Entry 2OI7 (X-ray diffraction, 2.54 A resolution); this record covers chain A.

[Chain A]
Name: Bifunctional protein glmU
Source organism: Escherichia coli
Notes: EC 2.7.7.23, 2.3.1.157; fragment: GlmU
Reference sequence: P0ACC7 (GLMU_ECOLI); residue numbers follow UniProt; this construct covers 1-456
Sequence (456 residues; row label = number of the first residue in the row):
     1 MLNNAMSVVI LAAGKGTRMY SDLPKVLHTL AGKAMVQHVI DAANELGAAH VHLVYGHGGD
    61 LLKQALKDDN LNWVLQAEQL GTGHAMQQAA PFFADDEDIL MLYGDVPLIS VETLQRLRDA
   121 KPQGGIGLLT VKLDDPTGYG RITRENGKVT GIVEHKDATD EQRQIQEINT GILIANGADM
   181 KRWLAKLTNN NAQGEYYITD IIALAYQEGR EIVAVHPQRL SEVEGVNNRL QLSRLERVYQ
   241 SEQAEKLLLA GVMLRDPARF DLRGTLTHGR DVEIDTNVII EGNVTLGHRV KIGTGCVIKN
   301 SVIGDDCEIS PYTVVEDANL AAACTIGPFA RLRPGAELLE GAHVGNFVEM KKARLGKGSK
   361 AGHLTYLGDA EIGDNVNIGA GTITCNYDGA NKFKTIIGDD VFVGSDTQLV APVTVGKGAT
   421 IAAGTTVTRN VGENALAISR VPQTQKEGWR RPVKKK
Not modelled in the structure: 1-3, 453-456
Curated features (UniProtKB/Swiss-Prot):
  - region: Leu230 to Ala250 (Linker)
  - active site: His363 (Proton acceptor)
  - binding site (UDP-N-acetyl-alpha-D-glucosamine): Leu11 to Gly14, Lys25, Gln76, Gly81, Thr82, Tyr103 to Asp105, Gly140, Glu154, Asn169, Asn227, Arg333, Lys351, Tyr366, Asn377
  - binding site (Co(2+)): Asp105, Asn227
  - binding site (Mg(2+)): Asp105, Asn227
  - binding site (acetyl-CoA): Ala380, Asn386, Tyr387, Ser405, Ala423, Arg440
Ion coordination: Co2+ near Asp406 (its only coordinating residue here)
Residues lining bound ligands:
  - desulfo-coenzyme A (DCA): Thr384, Cys385, Asn386, Tyr387, Phe402, Gly404, Ser405, Val410, Ala422, Ala423, Thr428, Leu436, Ile438, Arg440, Val441, Pro442, Lys446, Trp449
  - N-acetyl-D-glucosamine-1-phosphate (GN1; 2-acetamido-2-deoxy-1-O-phosphono-alpha-D-glucopyranose): Arg333, Glu349, Lys351, Lys360, His363, Tyr366, Asp369, Asn377, Ile378, Gly379, Ala380, Ile383, Thr384, Asn386, Tyr387, Lys392
  - uridine-diphosphate-N-acetylglucosamine (UD1): Leu11, Ala12, Ala13, Gly14, Gln76, Gln79, Leu80, Gly81, Thr82, Ala85, Tyr103, Gly104, Asp105, Tyr139, Gly140, Ile152, Glu154, Asn169, Thr170, Tyr197, Ile198, Thr199
Reported in the primary citation:
  - binding site for N-acetyl-D-glucosamine-1-phosphate: Arg333, Lys351, Asn377, Tyr387, Lys392
  - catalytic residues: His363, Ala380, Ser405 (proposed by the authors, not directly observed)

[In short]
Chain A binds N-acetyl-D-glucosamine-1-phosphate, desulfo-coenzyme A and
uridine-diphosphate-N-acetylglucosamine. Curated annotation (UniProt) lists active-site residue His363, 19
UDP-N-acetyl-alpha-D-glucosamine-binding residues, Co2+-binding residues Asp105 and Asn227 and Mg2+-binding
residues Asp105 and Asn227. From the paper: catalytic residues His363, Ala380 and Ser405; a binding site for
N-acetyl-D-glucosamine-1-phosphate at Arg333, Lys351 and Asn377 among others.
Chain A is Bifunctional protein glmU (Escherichia coli); the structure, E. coli GlmU- Complex with UDP-GlcNAc,
desulpho-CoA and GlcNAc-1-PO4, was determined by X-ray diffraction, deposited together with 2OI5 and 2OI6.
